PDB entry 6G94 | X-ray diffraction, 2.50 A resolution | chains J and K of the 10 polymer chains in the assembly

[Chain J (and K)]
Name: Hydrogenase-1 large chain
From: Escherichia coli (strain K12)
Notes: EC 1.12.99.6; chain K of this document is another copy of the same molecule, construct and numbering; everything in this record applies to it too
UniProt: P0ACD8 (MBHL_ECOLI); residue numbers follow UniProt; this construct covers 1-582
Amino-acid sequence (582 residues; row label = number of the first residue in the row):
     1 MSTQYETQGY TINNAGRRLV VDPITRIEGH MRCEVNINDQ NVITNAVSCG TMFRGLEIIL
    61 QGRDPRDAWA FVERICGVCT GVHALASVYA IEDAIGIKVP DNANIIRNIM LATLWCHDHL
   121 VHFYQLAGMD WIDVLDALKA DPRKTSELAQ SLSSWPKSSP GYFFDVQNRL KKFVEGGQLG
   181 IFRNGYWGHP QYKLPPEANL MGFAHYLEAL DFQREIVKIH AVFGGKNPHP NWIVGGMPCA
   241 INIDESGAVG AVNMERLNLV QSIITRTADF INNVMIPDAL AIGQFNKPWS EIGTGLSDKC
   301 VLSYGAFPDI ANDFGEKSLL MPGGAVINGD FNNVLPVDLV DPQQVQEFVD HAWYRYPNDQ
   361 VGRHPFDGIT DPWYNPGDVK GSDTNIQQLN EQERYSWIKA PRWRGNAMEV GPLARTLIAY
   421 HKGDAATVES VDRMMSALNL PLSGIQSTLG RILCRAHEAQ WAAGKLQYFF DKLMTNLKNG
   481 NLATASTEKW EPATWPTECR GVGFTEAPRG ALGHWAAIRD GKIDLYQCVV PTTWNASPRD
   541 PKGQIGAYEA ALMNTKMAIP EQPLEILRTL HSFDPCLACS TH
Not modelled in the structure: 1
Bound ions: Mg2+: E57, C528, H582; Ni2+: C76, C79, C576, C579; carbonmonoxide-(dicyano) iron Fe: C79, C579
Residues lining bound ligands: carbonmonoxide-(dicyano) iron (FCO): C79, V82, H83, A507, P508, R509, L512, V530, P531, T532, C576, C579
Swiss-Prot annotation at these positions:
  - binding site (Ni(2+)): C76, C79, C576, C579

[Chain J / chain K interface]
Contacting residue pairs (27):
  S146(J) - Q150(K)
  Q150(J) - S146(K)
  Q150(J) - Q150(K)  hydrogen bond
  Q150(J) - S158(K)
  Q150(J) - S159(K)
  Q150(J) - P160(K)
  S154(J) - S159(K)  hydrogen bond (backbone-side chain)
  S154(J) - G161(K)
  S154(J) - Y162(K)  hydrogen bond (backbone-backbone)
  W155(J) - S159(K)  hydrogen bond (backbone-side chain)
  P156(J) - P156(K)
  P156(J) - K157(K)
  P156(J) - S158(K)  hydrogen bond (backbone-backbone)
  P156(J) - S159(K)  hydrogen bond (backbone-backbone)
  P156(J) - Y162(K)  hydrophobic
  K157(J) - P156(K)
  S158(J) - P156(K)  hydrogen bond (backbone-backbone)
  S158(J) - S159(K)
  S159(J) - Q150(K)
  S159(J) - S154(K)  hydrogen bond (side chain-backbone)
  S159(J) - W155(K)  hydrogen bond (side chain-backbone)
  S159(J) - P156(K)  hydrogen bond (backbone-backbone)
  S159(J) - S158(K)
  P160(J) - Q150(K)
  G161(J) - S154(K)
  Y162(J) - S154(K)  hydrogen bond (backbone-backbone)
  Y162(J) - P156(K)  hydrophobic
Other interface residues (no listed pair), chain J (12 interface residues in all): D165
Other interface residues (no listed pair), chain K (12 interface residues in all): D165

[Overview]
Chain J and chain K each contribute 12 residues to their interface, with 11 hydrogen bonds. Polar pairs
include Q150(J)-Q150(K), S154(J)-S159(K) and W155(J)-S159(K). Bound to chain J: carbonmonoxide-(dicyano) iron.
Curated annotation (UniProt) lists 4 Ni2+-binding residues on chain J.
Both chains are Hydrogenase-1 large chain (Escherichia coli (strain K12)). Entry 6G94 (Structure of E. coli
hydrogenase-1 C19G variant in complex with cytochrome b) was determined by X-ray diffraction.
